4RUR - chains S and T of the 28 polymer chains in the assembly; structure by X-ray diffraction, 2.50 A resolution.

Chain S:
Protein: Proteasome subunit alpha type-6
Organism: Saccharomyces cerevisiae
Notes: EC 3.4.25.1
UniProt: P40302 (PSA6_YEAST); residues 0-233 here correspond to UniProt positions 1-234 (UniProt number = residue number + 1)
Sequence (234 residues; row label = number of the first residue in the row; numbering starts at 0):
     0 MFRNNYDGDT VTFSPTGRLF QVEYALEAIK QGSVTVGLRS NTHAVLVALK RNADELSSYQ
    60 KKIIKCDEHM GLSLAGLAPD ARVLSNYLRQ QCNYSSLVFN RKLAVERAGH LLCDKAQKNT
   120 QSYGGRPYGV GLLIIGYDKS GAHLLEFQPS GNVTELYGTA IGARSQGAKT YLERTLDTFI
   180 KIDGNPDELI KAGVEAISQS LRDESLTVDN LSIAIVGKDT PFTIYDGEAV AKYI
Unresolved in the structure: 0-2

Chain T:
Protein: Probable proteasome subunit alpha type-7
Organism: Saccharomyces cerevisiae S288c
Notes: EC 3.4.25.1
UniProt: P21242 (PSA7_YEAST); residues -3 to 284 here correspond to UniProt positions 1-288 (UniProt number = residue number + 4)
Sequence (288 residues; each row starts with the number of its first residue; numbers below 1 keep their minus sign (Met-3 is residue -3)):
    -3 MTSIGTGYDL SNSVFSPDGR NFQVEYAVKA VENGTTSIGI KCNDGVVFAV EKLITSKLLV
    57 PQKNVKIQVV DRHIGCVYSG LIPDGRHLVN RGREEAASFK KLYKTPIPIP AFADRLGQYV
   117 QAHTLYNSVR PFGVSTIFGG VDKNGAHLYM LEPSGSYWGY KGAATGKGRQ SAKAELEKLV
   177 DHHPEGLSAR EAVKQAAKII YLAHEDNKEK DFELEISWCS LSETNGLHKF VKGDLLQEAI
   237 DFAQKEINGD DDEDEDDSDN VMSSDDENAP VATNANATTD QEGDIHLE
Unresolved in the structure: -3 to 1, 245-284

Chain S / chain T interface:
Residue-residue contacts (64):
  Asn4(S) - Leu6(T)
  Tyr5(S) - Asp5(T)  hydrogen bond
  Tyr5(S) - Leu6(T)  hydrophobic
  Thr9(S) - Arg126(T)
  Val10(S) - Gln19(T)
  Val10(S) - Asn123(T)
  Val10(S) - Ser124(T)
  Val10(S) - Val125(T)
  Val10(S) - Arg126(T)
  Thr11(S) - Leu6(T)
  Thr11(S) - Gln19(T)
  Phe12(S) - Gln19(T)
  Phe12(S) - Tyr22(T)  hydrophobic
  Phe12(S) - Ala23(T)  hydrophobic
  Phe12(S) - Arg126(T)
  Phe12(S) - Pro127(T)
  Ser13(S) - Tyr22(T)
  Pro14(S) - Tyr22(T)  hydrophobic
  Pro14(S) - Lys25(T)
  Thr15(S) - Lys25(T)
  Gly16(S) - Tyr22(T)
  Gly16(S) - Lys25(T)
  Gly16(S) - Ala26(T)
  Leu18(S) - Leu77(T)  hydrophobic
  Leu18(S) - Arg126(T)
  His109(S) - Arg82(T)
  Cys112(S) - Arg82(T)
  Asp113(S) - Arg82(T)  salt bridge
  Asp113(S) - Asn86(T)
  Gln116(S) - Pro79(T)
  Gln116(S) - Asp80(T)
  Gln116(S) - His83(T)  hydrogen bond
  Gln116(S) - Arg126(T)
  Thr119(S) - Arg126(T)  hydrogen bond (backbone-side chain)
  Gln120(S) - His119(T)
  Gln120(S) - Val125(T)
  Gln120(S) - Arg126(T)  hydrogen bond (backbone-backbone)
  Gln120(S) - Pro127(T)
  Gln120(S) - Phe128(T)
  Ser121(S) - Ser124(T)
  Tyr122(S) - Ser124(T)  hydrogen bond (backbone-backbone)
  Ser149(S) - Pro79(T)
  Gly150(S) - Pro79(T)
  Asn151(S) - Ile78(T)
  Asn151(S) - Pro79(T)
  Thr153(S) - Leu55(T)
  Thr153(S) - Asn60(T)
  Glu154(S) - Leu55(T)
  Glu154(S) - Val56(T)
  Glu154(S) - Lys59(T)
  Glu154(S) - Asn60(T)  hydrogen bond (backbone-side chain)
  Leu155(S) - Leu54(T)
  Leu155(S) - Leu55(T)
  Leu155(S) - Val56(T)
  Tyr156(S) - Leu54(T)  hydrogen bond (backbone-backbone)
  Tyr156(S) - Leu55(T)
  Tyr156(S) - Val56(T)
  Tyr156(S) - Pro57(T)
  Gly157(S) - Leu54(T)
  Lys168(S) - Leu54(T)
  Leu171(S) - Leu54(T)
  Glu172(S) - Ser52(T)  hydrogen bond
  Glu172(S) - Lys53(T)  hydrogen bond (side chain-backbone)
  Leu175(S) - Lys53(T)
Other interface residues (no listed pair), chain S (35 interface residues in all): Arg38, Glu105, Val152, Phe178
Other interface residues (no listed pair), chain T (30 interface residues in all): Gly129

Overview:
35 residues of chain S and 30 residues of chain T are in contact, with 9 hydrogen bonds and 1 salt bridge.
Polar contacts include Asp113(S)-Arg82(T), Tyr5(S)-Asp5(T) and Gln116(S)-His83(T).
Chain S is Proteasome subunit alpha type-6 (Saccharomyces cerevisiae) and chain T is Probable proteasome
subunit alpha type-7 (Saccharomyces cerevisiae S288c); the structure, Yeast 20S proteasome in complex with the
alkaloid indolo-phakellin (4), was determined by X-ray diffraction.
